PDB entry 9D3A | electron microscopy, 3.78 A resolution | chains A and D of the 4 polymer chains in the assembly

== Chain A ==
Name: Glutamate receptor ionotropic, NMDA 1
Source organism: Homo sapiens
UniProtKB: Q05586 (NMDZ1_HUMAN); residue numbers follow UniProt; this construct covers 23-847
Amino-acid sequence (825 residues; numbered 23 to 847; the number before each row is that of its first residue):
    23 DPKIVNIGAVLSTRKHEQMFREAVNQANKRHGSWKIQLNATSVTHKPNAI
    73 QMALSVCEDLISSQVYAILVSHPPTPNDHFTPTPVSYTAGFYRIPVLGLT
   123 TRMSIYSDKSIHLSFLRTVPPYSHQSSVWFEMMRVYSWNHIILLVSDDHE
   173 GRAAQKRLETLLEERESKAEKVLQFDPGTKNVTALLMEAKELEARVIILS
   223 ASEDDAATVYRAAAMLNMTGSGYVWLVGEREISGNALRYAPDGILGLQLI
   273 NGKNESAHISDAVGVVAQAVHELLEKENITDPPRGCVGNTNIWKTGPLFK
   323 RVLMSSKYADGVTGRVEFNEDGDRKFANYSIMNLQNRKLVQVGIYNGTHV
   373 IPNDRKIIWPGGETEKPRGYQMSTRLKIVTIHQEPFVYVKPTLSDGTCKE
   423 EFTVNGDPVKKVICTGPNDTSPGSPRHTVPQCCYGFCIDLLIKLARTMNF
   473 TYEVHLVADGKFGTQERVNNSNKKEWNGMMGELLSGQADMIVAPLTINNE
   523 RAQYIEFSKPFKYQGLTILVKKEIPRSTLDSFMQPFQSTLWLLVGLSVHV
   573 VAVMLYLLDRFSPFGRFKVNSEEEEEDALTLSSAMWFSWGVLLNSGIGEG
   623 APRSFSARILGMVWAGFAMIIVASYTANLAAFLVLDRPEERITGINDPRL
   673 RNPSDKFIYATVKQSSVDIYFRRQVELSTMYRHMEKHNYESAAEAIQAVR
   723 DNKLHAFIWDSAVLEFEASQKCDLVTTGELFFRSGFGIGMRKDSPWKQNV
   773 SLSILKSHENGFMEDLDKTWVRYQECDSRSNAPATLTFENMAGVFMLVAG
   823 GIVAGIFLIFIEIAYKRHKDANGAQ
Unresolved in the structure: 23-24, 586-601, 799-806, 838-847
Sequence notes: engineered mutation Asn844 (Arg in Q05586), Gly845 (Arg in Q05586), Ala846 (Lys in Q05586)
Swiss-Prot annotation at these positions:
  - region: Leu603 to Pro624 (Pore-forming)
  - binding site (glycine): Pro516, Thr518, Arg523, Ser688, Asp732
  - glycosylation (N-linked (GlcNAc...) asparagine): Asn61, Asn203, Asn239, Asn276, Asn300, Asn350, Asn368, Asn440, Asn471, Asn491, Asn674, Asn771
  - natural variant: Arg217 (R217W: In NDHMSR), Asp227 (D227H: In NDHMSR; uncertain significance), Arg306 (R306Q: Found in a patient with schizophrenia; uncertain significance), Asp552 (D552E: In NDHMSD), Pro557 (P557R: In NDHMSD), Ser560 (S560SS: In NDHMSD), Gly618 (G618R: In NDHMSD), Gly620 (G620R: In NDHMSD), Ala637 (A637S: In NDHMSD; uncertain significance; A637V: In NDHMSD; uncertain significance), Gly638 (G638A: In NDHMSD; G638V: In NDHMSD), Met641 (M641I: In NDHMSD; M641L: In NDHMSD; M641V: In NDHMSD), Ile642 (I642T: In NDHMSD; uncertain significance), 13 further natural variant entries in UniProt
  - mutagenesis: Ile642 (I642L: Slight decrease in glutamate and glycine agonist potency; mutant channels are activated at 2-fold higher glutamate and glycine concentrations), Val644 (V644M: Increase in glutamate and glycine agonist potency; mutant channels are activated lower glutamate and glycine concentrations), Ala653 (A653G: Increase in glutamate and glycine agonist potency; mutant channels are activated lower glutamate and glycine concentrations), Met813 (M813V: Slight decrease in glycine agonist potency; no effect on glutamate agonist potency)
Cystine bridges: Cys79-Cys308, Cys420-Cys454, Cys436-Cys455, Cys744-Cys798
Covalently attached groups: N-acetylglucosamine (NAG) linked to Asn471, Asn771
Ligand contacts: glycine (GLY): Phe484, Pro516, Leu517, Thr518, Arg523, Ser687, Ser688, Trp731, Asp732

== Chain D ==
Name: Glutamate receptor ionotropic, NMDA 2D
Source organism: Homo sapiens
UniProtKB: O15399 (NMDE4_HUMAN); residues 28-880 here = UniProt positions 28-880
Amino-acid sequence (861 residues; each row starts with the number of its first residue):
    28 FPEEAPGPGGAGGPGGGLGGARPLNVALVFSGPAYAAEAARLGPAVAAAV
    78 RSPGLDVRPVALVLNGSDPRSLVLQLCDLLSGLRVHGVVFEDDSRAPAVA
   128 PILDFLSAQTSLPIVAVHGGAALVLTPKEKGSTFLQLGSSTEQQLQVIFE
   178 VLEEYDWTSFVAVTTRAPGHRAFLSYIEVLTDGSLVGWEHRGALTLDPGA
   228 GEAVLSAQLRSVSAQIRLLFCAREEAEPVFRAAEEAGLTGSGYVWFMVGP
   278 QLAGGGGSGAPGEPPLLPGGAPLPAGLFAVRSAGWRDDLARRVAAGVAVV
   328 ARGAQALLRDYGFLPELGHDCRAQNRTHRGESLHRYFMNITWDNRDYSFN
   378 EDGFLVNPSLVVISLTRDRTWEVVGSWEQQTLRLKYPLWSRYGRFLQPVD
   428 DTQHLTVATLEERPFVIVEPADPISGTCIRDSVPCRSQLNRTHSPPPDAP
   478 RPEKRCCKGFCIDILKRLAHTIGFSYDLYLVTNGKHGKKIDGVWNGMIGE
   528 VFYQRADMAIGSLTINEERSEIVDFSVPFVETGISVMVARSNGTVSPSAF
   578 LEPYSPAVWVMMFVMCLTVVAVTVFIFEYLSPVGYNRSLATGKRPGGSTF
   628 TIGKSIWLLWALVFNNSVPVENPRGTTSKIMVLVWAFFAVIFLASYTANL
   678 AAFMIQEEYVDTVSGLSDRKFQRPQEQYPPLKFGTVPNGSTEKNIRSNYP
   728 DMHSYMVRYNQPRVEEALTQLKAGKLDAFIYDAAVLNYMARKDEGCKLVT
   778 IGSGKVFATTGYGIALHKGSRWKRPIDLALLQFLGDDEIEMLERLWLSGI
   828 CHNDKIEVMSSKLDIDNMAGVFYMLLVAMGLSLLVFAWEHLVYWRLRHCL
   878 GPTETSQVAPA
Unresolved in the structure: 28-51, 277-298, 466-478, 608-626, 830-833, 873-888
Sequence notes: expression tag (881-888)
Swiss-Prot annotation at these positions:
  - region: Lys631 to Pro650 (Pore-forming)
  - binding site (L-glutamate): Ser539, Thr541, Arg546, Ser717, Thr718, Asp759
  - site: Asn642 (Functional determinant of NMDA receptors)
  - glycosylation (N-linked (GlcNAc...) asparagine): Asn92, Asn352, Asn366, Asn384, Asn467, Asn569
  - natural variant: Pro140 (P140S: In a breast cancer sample), Gly286 (G286R: In a breast cancer sample), Leu466 (L466V: Found in a patient with schizophrenia; uncertain significance), Glu527 (E527G: In a breast cancer sample), Met592 (M592L: Found in a patient with autism spectrum disorder; uncertain significance), Val667 (V667I: In DEE46), Met733 (M733V: Found in a patient with schizophrenia; uncertain significance), Arg872 (R872H: Found in a patient with schizophrenia; uncertain significance)
  - mutagenesis: Pro580 (P580R: Changed glutamate-gated calcium ion channel activity characterized by increased glutamate and glycine potency), Met845 (M845V: Increased glutamate and glycine agonist potency)
Cystine bridges: Cys104-Cys348, Cys455-Cys483, Cys462-Cys484, Cys773-Cys828
Covalently attached groups: N-acetylglucosamine (NAG) linked to Asn715
Ligand contacts: glutamic acid (GLU): His513, Ser539, Thr541, Arg546, Val713, Pro714, Gly716, Ser717, Thr718, Tyr758, Asp759

== Chain A / chain D interface ==
Pairs across the interface (64; chain A residue first):
  Ile519(A) with Leu808(D), hydrophobic
  Asn521(A) with Leu805(D); Gln809(D)
  Ala524(A) with Leu805(D); Leu808(D), hydrophobic
  Gln525(A) with Arg801(D), hydrogen bond (backbone-side chain)
  Lys531(A) with Ile542(D); Ser553(D)
  Tyr535(A) with Thr786(D); Gly788(D)
  Trp608(A) with Lys656(D); Ile657(D), hydrophobic
  Leu615(A) with Leu660(D); Phe664(D), hydrophobic; Val667(D)
  Asn616(A) with Asn643(D), hydrogen bond (backbone-side chain)
  Gly618(A) with Asn643(D); Asn649(D)
  Tyr647(A) with Ile668(D), hydrophobic; Ala671(D), hydrophobic
  Thr648(A) with Ala671(D); Thr674(D)
  Leu651(A) with Ala675(D), hydrophobic
  Ala652(A) with Ala675(D), hydrophobic
  Leu655(A) with Asn676(D); Ala679(D), hydrophobic
  Val656(A) with Gln683(D)
  Tyr692(A) with Gly812(D); Asp814(D), hydrogen bond
  Arg695(A) with Gly812(D); Asp813(D), salt bridge
  Gln696(A) with Asp813(D); Asp814(D)
  Phe753(A) with Glu817(D)
  Phe754(A) with Leu811(D)
  Arg755(A) with Leu811(D)
  Ser756(A) with Leu811(D)
  Lys764(A) with Arg801(D)
  Gln770(A) with Lys795(D)
  Leu777(A) with Ile542(D), hydrophobic; Asn543(D); Ser547(D)
  Lys778(A) with Glu544(D)
  His780(A) with Ala785(D); Thr786(D)
  Glu781(A) with Asn543(D); Glu544(D); Asn721(D); Asn725(D), hydrogen bond (backbone-side chain)
  Glu786(A) with Lys782(D), salt bridge
  Thr807(A) with Pro580(D); Ser582(D)
  Thr809(A) with Ser582(D); Val585(D)
  Phe810(A) with Ala584(D), hydrophobic; Met588(D), hydrophobic
  Val816(A) with Phe665(D), hydrophobic
  Phe817(A) with Met592(D), hydrophobic
  Ile831(A) with Ile603(D), hydrophobic; Thr654(D)
  Glu834(A) with Leu607(D); Thr653(D); Thr654(D), hydrogen bond
  Ile835(A) with Tyr606(D), hydrophobic
Also at the interface, not in a pair above, chain A (49 interface residues in all): Asn520, Pro532, Met555, Trp611, Ser617, Gly620, Val644, Leu774, Asn782, Leu808, Leu819
Also at the interface, not in a pair above, chain D (58 interface residues in all): Glu548, Pro555, Glu558, Tyr581, Leu639, Asn642, Val661, Ala663, Val783, Thr787, Glu820

== Overview ==
49 residues of chain A face 58 of chain D across their interface, with 5 hydrogen bonds and 2 salt bridges.
Among the polar pairs are Arg695(A)-Asp813(D), Glu786(A)-Lys782(D) and Gln525(A)-Arg801(D). Bound to chain A:
glycine. Chain D binds glutamic acid.
Chain A is Glutamate receptor ionotropic, NMDA 1 and chain D is Glutamate receptor ionotropic, NMDA 2D, both
from Homo sapiens; the structure, Nonactive state of Gly-,Glu- bound GluN1a-2B-2D NMDAR (Low-res), was
determined by electron microscopy, deposited together with 9D37, 9D38, 9D39, 9D3B and 9D3C.
